8WC7 - chains A and S of the 5 polymer chains in the assembly; structure by electron microscopy, 3.10 A resolution.

# Chain A
Name: Guanine nucleotide-binding protein G(s) subunit alpha isoforms short
Source organism: Homo sapiens
Sequence (362 residues; numbered 0 to 361; the number before each row is that of its first residue; numbering starts at 0):
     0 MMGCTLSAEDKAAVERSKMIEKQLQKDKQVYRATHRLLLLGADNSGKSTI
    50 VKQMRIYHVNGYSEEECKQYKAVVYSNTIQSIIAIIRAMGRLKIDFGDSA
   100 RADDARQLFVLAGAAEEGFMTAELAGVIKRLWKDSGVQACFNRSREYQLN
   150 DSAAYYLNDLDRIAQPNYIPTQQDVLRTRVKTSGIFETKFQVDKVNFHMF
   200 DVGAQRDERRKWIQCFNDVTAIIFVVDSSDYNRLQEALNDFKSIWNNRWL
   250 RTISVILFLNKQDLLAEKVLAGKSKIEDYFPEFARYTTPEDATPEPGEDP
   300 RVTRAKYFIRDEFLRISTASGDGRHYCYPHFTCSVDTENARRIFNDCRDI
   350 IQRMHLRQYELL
Not modelled in the structure: 0-3, 55-179, 272, 294-297, 334

# Chain S
Name: scFv16
Source organism: synthetic construct
Notes: antibody fragment or engineered binder
Sequence (285 residues; row label = number of the first residue in the row; note: 13 numbers in that range are skipped by the numbering (no residue carries them; nothing is unmodelled there); a row labelled like 121A-121N holds insertion residues (121A, then the next letters in order); numbers below 1 keep their minus sign (Met-36 is residue -36)):
   -36 MLLVNQSHQGFNKEHTSKMVSAIVLYVLLAAAAHSAFAVQLVESGGGLVQ
    14 PGGSRKLSCSASGFAFSSFGMHWVRQAPEKGLEWVAYISSGSGTIYYADT
    64 VKGRFTISRDDPKNTLFLQMTSLRSEDTAMYYCVRSIYYYGSSPFDFWGQ
   114 GTTLTVSA
121A-121N GGGGSGGGGSGGGG
   135 SADIVMTQATSSVPVTPGESVSISCRSSKSLLHSNGNTYLYWFLQRPGQS
   185 PQLLIYRMSNLASGVPDRFSGSGSGTAFTLTISRLEAEDVGVYYCMQHLE
   235 YPLTFGAGTKLEL
Not modelled in the structure: -36 to 1, 121A-121N
Disulfides: Cys22-Cys96, Cys159-Cys229

# How chain A and chain S interact
Residue-residue contacts (16):
  Leu5(A) - His167(S)
  Ser6(A) - Tyr173(S)
  Ala7(A) - Tyr235(S)  hydrophobic
  Glu8(A) - Tyr101(S)
  Glu8(A) - Tyr173(S)
  Glu8(A) - Tyr175(S)  hydrogen bond
  Glu8(A) - Arg191(S)  salt bridge
  Glu8(A) - His232(S)  salt bridge
  Asp9(A) - Asn169(S)
  Ala11(A) - Tyr101(S)  hydrophobic
  Glu14(A) - Ser52(S)  hydrogen bond
  Glu14(A) - Gly56(S)
  Glu14(A) - Thr57(S)
  Arg15(A) - Tyr101(S)
  Met18(A) - Ser53(S)  hydrogen bond
  Met18(A) - Gly54(S)
Interface residues without a listed pair, chain A (10 interface residues in all): Ala12
Interface residues without a listed pair, chain S (16 interface residues in all): Ile100, Tyr102, Leu233

# Overview
The interface between chain A and chain S involves 10 residues on one side and 16 on the other, with 3
hydrogen bonds and 2 salt bridges. Polar contacts include Glu8(A)-Arg191(S), Glu8(A)-His232(S) and
Glu8(A)-Tyr175(S).
Chain A is Guanine nucleotide-binding protein G(s) subunit alpha isoforms short (Homo sapiens) and chain S is
scFv16 (synthetic construct); the structure, Cryo-EM structure of the ZH8667-bound mTAAR1-Gs complex, was
determined by electron microscopy together with 8WC3, 8WC4, 8WC5, 8WC6, 8WC8, 8WC9, 8WCA and 8WCB from the
same study.
